PDB entry 8CE8 | electron microscopy, 3.81 A resolution | chains c and d of the 9 polymer chains in the assembly

== Chain c ==
Protein: Heme exporter protein C
Source organism: Escherichia coli K-12
Reference sequence: P0ABM1 (CCMC_ECOLI); residues 1-245 here = UniProt positions 1-245
Chain sequence (245 residues; numbered 1 to 245; the number before each row is that of its first residue):
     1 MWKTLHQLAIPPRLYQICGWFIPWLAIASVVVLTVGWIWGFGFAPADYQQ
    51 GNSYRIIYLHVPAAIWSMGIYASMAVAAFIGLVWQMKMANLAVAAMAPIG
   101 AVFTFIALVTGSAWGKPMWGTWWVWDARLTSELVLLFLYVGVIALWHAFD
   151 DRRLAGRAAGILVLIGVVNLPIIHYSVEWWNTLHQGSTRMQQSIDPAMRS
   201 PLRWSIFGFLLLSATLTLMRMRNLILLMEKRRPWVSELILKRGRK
Unresolved in the structure: 1-2, 244-245

== Chain d ==
Protein: Heme exporter protein D
Source organism: Escherichia coli K-12
Reference sequence: P0ABM5 (CCMD_ECOLI); residues 1-69 here = UniProt positions 1-69
Chain sequence (69 residues; numbered 1 to 69; the number before each row is that of its first residue):
     1 MTPAFASWNEFFAMGGYAFFVWLAVVMTVIPLVVLVVHSVMQHRAILRGV
    51 AQQRAREARLRAAQQQEAA
Unresolved in the structure: 1

== Interface between chain c and chain d ==
Residue-residue contacts (55):
  Y15(c) - H43(d)
  F41(c) - F5(d)
  F41(c) - F11(d)
  F41(c) - V21(d)  hydrophobic
  F41(c) - V25(d)  hydrophobic
  G42(c) - F5(d)
  F43(c) - T2(d)
  A44(c) - A4(d)
  Q50(c) - Y17(d)
  N52(c) - M14(d)
  N52(c) - G15(d)
  S53(c) - Y17(d)
  R55(c) - F5(d)
  R55(c) - M14(d)
  I56(c) - A24(d)  hydrophobic
  L59(c) - A24(d)
  L59(c) - V25(d)
  L59(c) - T28(d)
  V102(c) - P31(d)  hydrophobic
  V102(c) - L35(d)  hydrophobic
  F105(c) - M27(d)  hydrophobic
  I106(c) - T28(d)
  I106(c) - P31(d)  hydrophobic
  I106(c) - L32(d)  hydrophobic
  V109(c) - M27(d)  hydrophobic
  T110(c) - A24(d)
  T110(c) - T28(d)
  A113(c) - F20(d)
  K116(c) - F20(d)
  P117(c) - F20(d)  hydrophobic
  W122(c) - F19(d)  hydrophobic
  W122(c) - L23(d)  hydrophobic
  L212(c) - L32(d)  hydrophobic
  L216(c) - L35(d)  hydrophobic
  L216(c) - V36(d)  hydrophobic
  M219(c) - S39(d)  hydrogen bond
  R220(c) - S39(d)
  R222(c) - H43(d)  hydrogen bond
  N223(c) - S39(d)  hydrogen bond
  N223(c) - Q42(d)
  N223(c) - H43(d)
  L226(c) - H43(d)
  L226(c) - I46(d)
  L227(c) - I46(d)  hydrophobic
  K230(c) - V50(d)
  K230(c) - Q53(d)
  K230(c) - R54(d)
  R231(c) - R54(d)
  V235(c) - V50(d)  hydrophobic
  V235(c) - R54(d)
  S236(c) - R54(d)  hydrogen bond
  I239(c) - L47(d)
  I239(c) - R48(d)
  I239(c) - V50(d)  hydrophobic
  I239(c) - A51(d)
Other interface residues (no listed pair), chain c (39 interface residues in all): G51, P98, I99, F103, R232, R242
Other interface residues (no listed pair), chain d (31 interface residues in all): P3, V40

== In short ==
The interface between chain c and chain d involves 39 residues on one side and 31 on the other, with 4
hydrogen bonds. Polar contacts include M219(c)-S39(d), R222(c)-H43(d) and N223(c)-S39(d).
Chain c is Heme exporter protein C and chain d is Heme exporter protein D, both from Escherichia coli K-12;
the structure, Cytochrome c maturation complex CcmABCDE, was determined by electron microscopy (same
publication as 8CE1, 8CE5 and 8CEA).
